Entry 3STE (X-ray diffraction, 2.05 A resolution); this record covers chains A and B of the 4 polymer chains in the assembly.

Chain A (and B):
Molecule: 2-dehydro-3-deoxyphosphooctonate aldolase
From: Neisseria meningitidis
Notes: EC 2.5.1.55; chain B of this document is another copy of the same molecule, construct and numbering; everything in this record applies to it too
UniProtKB: Q9JZ55 (KDSA_NEIMB); numbering as in UniProt (aligned over 1-280)
Sequence (280 residues; each row starts with the number of its first residue):
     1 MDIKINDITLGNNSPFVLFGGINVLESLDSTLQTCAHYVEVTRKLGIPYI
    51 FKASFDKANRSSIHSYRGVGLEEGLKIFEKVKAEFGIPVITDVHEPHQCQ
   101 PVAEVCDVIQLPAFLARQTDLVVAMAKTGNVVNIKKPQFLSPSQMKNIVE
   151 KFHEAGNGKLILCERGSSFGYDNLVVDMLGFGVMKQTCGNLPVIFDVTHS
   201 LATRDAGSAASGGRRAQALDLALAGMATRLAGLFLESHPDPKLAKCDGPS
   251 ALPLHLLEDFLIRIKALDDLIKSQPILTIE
Unresolved in the structure: 203-211, 237-253, 277-280 (chain B: 204-214, 238-255, 279-280)
Construct notes: engineered mutation Ala-202 (Gln in Q9JZ55)

How chain A and chain B interact:
Contacting residue pairs - 37 pairs, chain A then chain B:
  Ser-168(A) / Phe-169(B)
  Phe-169(A) / Ser-168(B)
  Phe-169(A) / Phe-169(B)  hydrophobic
  Val-175(A) / Val-175(B)  hydrophobic
  Val-175(A) / Asp-177(B)
  Val-176(A) / Val-176(B)
  Asp-177(A) / Val-175(B)
  Met-178(A) / Met-178(B)  hydrophobic
  Met-178(A) / Ala-224(B)  hydrophobic
  Leu-179(A) / Leu-201(B)  hydrophobic
  Leu-179(A) / Gln-217(B)
  Leu-179(A) / Leu-221(B)  hydrophobic
  Gly-182(A) / Gln-217(B)
  Leu-201(A) / Leu-179(B)  hydrophobic
  Arg-215(A) / Leu-277(B)
  Gln-217(A) / Leu-179(B)
  Leu-219(A) / Leu-277(B)  hydrophobic
  Leu-223(A) / Ala-227(B)
  Ala-224(A) / Met-178(B)  hydrophobic
  Ala-224(A) / Ala-224(B)
  Ala-224(A) / Ala-227(B)
  Ala-227(A) / Leu-223(B)
  Ala-227(A) / Ala-224(B)
  Ala-227(A) / Leu-267(B)  hydrophobic
  Thr-228(A) / Asp-220(B)
  Arg-263(A) / Gln-274(B)
  Arg-263(A) / Pro-275(B)  hydrogen bond (side chain-backbone)
  Arg-263(A) / Ile-276(B)
  Arg-263(A) / Leu-277(B)
  Ala-266(A) / Leu-270(B)
  Leu-267(A) / Leu-270(B)  hydrophobic
  Leu-270(A) / Ala-266(B)
  Leu-270(A) / Leu-267(B)  hydrophobic
  Leu-270(A) / Leu-270(B)  hydrophobic
  Gln-274(A) / Arg-263(B)
  Gln-274(A) / Ala-266(B)
  Pro-275(A) / Arg-263(B)  hydrogen bond (backbone-side chain)
Also at the interface, not in a pair above, chain A (29 interface residues in all): Ser-167, Ala-216, Asp-220, Leu-221, Arg-229, Asp-259, Ile-271
Also at the interface, not in a pair above, chain B (26 interface residues in all): Ser-167, Val-183, Thr-228, Ile-271

Summary:
The interface between chain A and chain B involves 29 residues on one side and 26 on the other; the contacts
include 2 hydrogen bonds. Its one hydrogen-bonded contact is Arg-263(A)/Pro-275(B).
Chain A and chain B are both 2-dehydro-3-deoxyphosphooctonate aldolase (Neisseria meningitidis); the
structure, Crystal structure of a mutant (Q202A) of 3-deoxy-D-manno-octulosonate 8-phosphate synthase (KDO8PS)
from Neisseria meningitidis, was determined by X-ray diffraction together with 3STC, 3STF and 3STG from the
same study.
